6UIB - chains B and C of the 3 polymer chains in the assembly; structure by X-ray diffraction, 2.74 A resolution.

Chain B:
Protein: Interleukin-12 subunit beta
Source organism: Homo sapiens
Reference sequence: P29460 (IL12B_HUMAN); residues 1-306 here correspond to UniProt positions 23-328 (UniProt number = residue number + 22)
Amino-acid sequence (316 residues; each row starts with the number of its first residue; numbers below 1 keep their minus sign (Asp-3 is residue -3)):
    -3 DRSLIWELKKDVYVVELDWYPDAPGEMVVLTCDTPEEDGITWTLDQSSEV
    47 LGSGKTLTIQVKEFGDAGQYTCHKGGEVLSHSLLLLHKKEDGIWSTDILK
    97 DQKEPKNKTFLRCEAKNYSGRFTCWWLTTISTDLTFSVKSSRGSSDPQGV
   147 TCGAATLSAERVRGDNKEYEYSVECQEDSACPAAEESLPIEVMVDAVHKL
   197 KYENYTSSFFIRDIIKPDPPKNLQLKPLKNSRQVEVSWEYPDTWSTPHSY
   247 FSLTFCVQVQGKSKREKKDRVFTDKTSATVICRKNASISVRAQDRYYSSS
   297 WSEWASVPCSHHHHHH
Not modelled in the structure: -3 to -1, 15-18, 30-37, 70-76, 99-102, 159-163, 261-262, 281-282, 306-312
Sequence notes: expression tag (-3 to 0, 307-312)
Curated features (UniProtKB/Swiss-Prot):
  - glycosylation: Asn113 (N-linked (GlcNAc...) asparagine), Asn200 (N-linked (GlcNAc...) asparagine), Trp297 (C-linked (Man) tryptophan)
Disulfides: Cys28-Cys68, Cys109-Cys120, Cys148-Cys171, Cys278-Cys305
Covalent attachments: N-acetylglucosamine (NAG) linked to Asn200

Chain C:
Protein: Peptide 23-652
Amino-acid sequence (20 residues; numbered 1 to 20; the number before each row is that of its first residue):
     1 DTLTKSFCYFGTWCQMYGST
Not modelled in the structure: 1-3, 19-20
Disulfides: Cys8-Cys14

Interface between chain B and chain C:
Pairs across the interface (21):
  Thr250(B) - Gly11(C)
  Thr250(B) - Thr12(C)  hydrogen bond
  Phe268(B) - Gly11(C)
  Phe268(B) - Cys14(C)  hydrophobic
  Phe268(B) - Gln15(C)
  Thr269(B) - Gln15(C)
  Asp270(B) - Gln15(C)  hydrogen bond
  Gln289(B) - Tyr9(C)  hydrogen bond (side chain-backbone)
  Gln289(B) - Phe10(C)
  Gln289(B) - Gly11(C)  hydrogen bond (side chain-backbone)
  Asp290(B) - Phe10(C)
  Arg291(B) - Phe10(C)
  Arg291(B) - Thr12(C)  hydrogen bond (backbone-side chain)
  Arg291(B) - Gln15(C)  hydrogen bond
  Tyr292(B) - Phe10(C)
  Tyr293(B) - Phe10(C)
  Ser294(B) - Tyr9(C)
  Ser294(B) - Phe10(C)
  Ser295(B) - Tyr9(C)
  Trp297(B) - Tyr9(C)  hydrogen bond (side chain-backbone)
  Trp297(B) - Gly11(C)
Also at the interface, not in a pair above, chain B (13 interface residues in all): Ser296
Also at the interface, not in a pair above, chain C (7 interface residues in all): Cys8
Interface features reported in the paper:
  - interface residues, chain B: Tyr293(B)

In short:
13 residues of chain B face 7 of chain C across their interface; the contacts include 7 hydrogen bonds. Polar
contacts include Thr250(B)-Thr12(C), Asp270(B)-Gln15(C) and Gln289(B)-Tyr9(C). N-acetylglucosamine is
covalently linked to Asn200(B). The paper reports the interface residue Tyr293(B).
Chain B is Interleukin-12 subunit beta (Homo sapiens) and chain C is Peptide 23-652; the structure, Crystal
structure of IL23 bound to peptide 23-652, was determined by X-ray diffraction.
